PDB entry 8H0E | X-ray diffraction, 1.76 A resolution | chains A and B of the 3 polymer chains in the assembly

== Chain A ==
Molecule: collagen-like peptide chain A
Chain sequence (32 residues; numbered 1 to 32; the number before each row is that of its first residue):
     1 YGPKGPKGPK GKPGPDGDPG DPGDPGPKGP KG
Modified positions: Pro13, Pro19, Pro22, Pro25 (4-hydroxyproline; HYP)

== Chain B ==
Molecule: collagen-like peptide chain B
Chain sequence (32 residues; each row starts with the number of its first residue):
     1 YGPDGDPGDP GDPGPDGKPG PDGPDGPDGD PG
Modified positions: Pro7, Pro10, Pro13, Pro19, Pro31 (4-hydroxyproline; HYP)

== Interface between chain A and chain B ==
Contacting residue pairs - 61 pairs, chain A then chain B:
  Gly2(A) - Tyr1(B)
  Gly2(A) - Gly2(B)
  Gly2(A) - Pro3(B)
  Pro3(A) - Gly2(B)
  Pro3(A) - Pro3(B)
  Lys4(A) - Pro3(B)
  Lys4(A) - Asp4(B)
  Lys4(A) - Asp6(B)  salt bridge
  Gly5(A) - Pro3(B)  hydrogen bond (backbone-backbone)
  Gly5(A) - Asp4(B)
  Gly5(A) - Gly5(B)
  Pro6(A) - Gly5(B)
  Lys7(A) - Asp6(B)
  Lys7(A) - Pro7(B)
  Lys7(A) - Asp9(B)  salt bridge
  Gly8(A) - Asp6(B)  hydrogen bond (backbone-backbone)
  Gly8(A) - Gly8(B)
  Pro9(A) - Gly8(B)
  Lys10(A) - Asp9(B)
  Lys10(A) - Pro10(B)
  Lys10(A) - Asp12(B)  salt bridge
  Gly11(A) - Asp9(B)  hydrogen bond (backbone-backbone)
  Gly11(A) - Gly11(B)
  Lys12(A) - Gly11(B)
  Pro13(A) - Asp12(B)
  Gly14(A) - Asp12(B)  hydrogen bond (backbone-backbone)
  Gly14(A) - Gly14(B)
  Gly14(A) - Pro15(B)
  Pro15(A) - Gly14(B)
  Asp16(A) - Pro15(B)
  Gly17(A) - Pro15(B)  hydrogen bond (backbone-backbone)
  Gly17(A) - Gly17(B)
  Asp18(A) - Gly17(B)
  Pro19(A) - Lys18(B)
  Gly20(A) - Lys18(B)  hydrogen bond (backbone-backbone)
  Gly20(A) - Pro19(B)
  Gly20(A) - Gly20(B)
  Gly20(A) - Pro21(B)
  Asp21(A) - Gly20(B)
  Pro22(A) - Pro21(B)
  Gly23(A) - Pro21(B)  hydrogen bond (backbone-backbone)
  Gly23(A) - Asp22(B)
  Gly23(A) - Gly23(B)
  Gly23(A) - Pro24(B)
  Asp24(A) - Gly23(B)
  Asp24(A) - Pro24(B)
  Pro25(A) - Pro24(B)
  Gly26(A) - Pro24(B)  hydrogen bond (backbone-backbone)
  Gly26(A) - Gly26(B)
  Gly26(A) - Pro27(B)
  Pro27(A) - Gly26(B)
  Lys28(A) - Pro27(B)
  Lys28(A) - Asp28(B)
  Lys28(A) - Gly29(B)
  Lys28(A) - Asp30(B)  salt bridge
  Gly29(A) - Pro27(B)  hydrogen bond (backbone-backbone)
  Gly29(A) - Gly29(B)
  Pro30(A) - Gly29(B)
  Lys31(A) - Asp30(B)
  Gly32(A) - Asp30(B)  hydrogen bond (backbone-backbone)
  Gly32(A) - Gly32(B)
Interface residues without a listed pair, chain A (32 interface residues in all): Tyr1
Interface residues without a listed pair, chain B (32 interface residues in all): Pro13, Asp16, Asp25, Pro31

== Summary ==
The chain A/chain B interface involves 32 residues from each chain; the contacts include 10 hydrogen bonds and
4 salt bridges. Polar contacts include Lys4(A)-Asp6(B), Lys7(A)-Asp9(B) and Lys10(A)-Asp12(B).
Here chain A is collagen-like peptide chain A and chain B is collagen-like peptide chain B. Entry 8H0E
(Crystal structure of collagen heterotrimer with KD, ER and KE axial pairs) was determined by X-ray
diffraction, deposited together with 8GZO and 8H0F.
